Entry 3QVD (X-ray diffraction, 2.00 A resolution); this record covers chains A and B.

== Chain A (and B) ==
Protein: Rubrerythrin
From: Pyrococcus furiosus
Notes: chain B of this document is another copy of the same molecule, construct and numbering; everything in this record applies to it too
Reference sequence: Q9UWP7 (Q9UWP7_9EURY); residue numbers follow UniProt; this construct covers 2-171
Chain sequence (170 residues; row label = number of the first residue in the row):
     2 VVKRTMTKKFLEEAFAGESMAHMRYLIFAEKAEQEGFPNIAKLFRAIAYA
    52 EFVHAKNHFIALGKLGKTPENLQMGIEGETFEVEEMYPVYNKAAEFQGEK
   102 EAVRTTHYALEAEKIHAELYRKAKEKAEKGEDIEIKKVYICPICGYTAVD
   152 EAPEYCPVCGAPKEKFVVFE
Metal / ion sites: Fe2+ site 1: Glu-19, Glu-52, His-55 (shared with Glu-114(B) of chain B); Fe2+ site 2: Glu-52 (shared with Glu-80(B), Glu-114(B), His-117(B) of chain B); Fe2+ site 3: Glu-80, Glu-114, His-117 (together with hydrogen peroxide) (shared with Glu-52(B) of chain B); Fe2+ site 4: Glu-114 (together with hydrogen peroxide) (shared with Glu-19(B), Glu-52(B), His-55(B) of chain B); Fe2+ site 5: Cys-142, Cys-145, Cys-157, Cys-160
Residues lining bound ligands: hydrogen peroxide (PEO): Glu-80, Glu-83, Glu-114

== Interface between chain A and chain B ==
Residue-residue contacts (201; chain A residue first):
  Val-2(A) / Glu-102(B)  hydrogen bond (backbone-side chain)
  Val-3(A) / Glu-100(B)
  Lys-4(A) / Glu-100(B)  hydrogen bond (backbone-side chain)
  Arg-5(A) / Gln-98(B)  hydrogen bond (side chain-backbone)
  Arg-5(A) / Glu-100(B)  hydrogen bond (backbone-side chain)
  Met-7(A) / Gln-98(B)
  Thr-8(A) / Ala-95(B)
  Thr-8(A) / Gln-98(B)  hydrogen bond
  Thr-8(A) / Glu-100(B)
  Thr-8(A) / Ala-103(B)
  Phe-11(A) / Tyr-91(B)  hydrophobic
  Phe-11(A) / Ala-94(B)  hydrophobic
  Leu-12(A) / Ala-103(B)  hydrophobic
  Leu-12(A) / Thr-106(B)
  Glu-14(A) / Tyr-91(B)  hydrogen bond
  Ala-15(A) / Tyr-88(B)
  Phe-16(A) / Met-21(B)  hydrophobic
  Phe-16(A) / Met-24(B)  hydrophobic
  Phe-16(A) / Arg-25(B)
  Ala-17(A) / Met-21(B)  hydrophobic
  Glu-19(A) / Tyr-88(B)  hydrogen bond
  Glu-19(A) / Ala-110(B)
  Glu-19(A) / Glu-114(B)
  Ser-20(A) / Ser-20(B)
  Ser-20(A) / Met-21(B)
  Ser-20(A) / Met-24(B)
  Met-21(A) / Phe-16(B)  hydrophobic
  Met-21(A) / Ala-17(B)  hydrophobic
  Met-21(A) / Ser-20(B)
  His-23(A) / His-23(B)
  His-23(A) / Met-24(B)
  His-23(A) / Leu-27(B)
  Met-24(A) / Phe-16(B)  hydrophobic
  Met-24(A) / Ser-20(B)
  Met-24(A) / His-23(B)
  Met-24(A) / Phe-53(B)  hydrophobic
  Met-24(A) / Ala-56(B)  hydrophobic
  Arg-25(A) / Phe-60(B)
  Tyr-26(A) / Gly-76(B)
  Tyr-26(A) / Glu-80(B)  hydrogen bond
  Tyr-26(A) / Tyr-121(B)
  Leu-27(A) / His-23(B)
  Leu-27(A) / Phe-53(B)  hydrophobic
  Ile-28(A) / Phe-53(B)  hydrophobic
  Ile-28(A) / Lys-57(B)
  Ile-28(A) / Leu-66(B)  hydrophobic
  Phe-29(A) / Phe-60(B)  hydrophobic
  Phe-29(A) / Leu-66(B)  hydrophobic
  Phe-29(A) / Asn-72(B)
  Phe-29(A) / Met-75(B)  hydrophobic
  Glu-31(A) / Phe-53(B)
  Glu-31(A) / Lys-57(B)  salt bridge
  Lys-32(A) / Gly-67(B)
  Lys-32(A) / Asn-72(B)
  Ala-33(A) / Thr-69(B)
  Glu-36(A) / Lys-68(B)
  Glu-36(A) / Thr-69(B)  hydrogen bond
  Phe-38(A) / Thr-69(B)
  Phe-38(A) / Gly-131(B)
  Phe-38(A) / Glu-132(B)
  Phe-38(A) / Asp-133(B)
  Pro-39(A) / Asp-133(B)
  Asn-40(A) / Asp-133(B)  hydrogen bond (backbone-side chain)
  Asn-40(A) / Ile-134(B)  hydrogen bond (side chain-backbone)
  Asn-40(A) / Ile-136(B)
  Ile-41(A) / Thr-69(B)
  Ile-41(A) / Ala-128(B)  hydrophobic
  Ile-41(A) / Asp-133(B)  hydrogen bond (backbone-side chain)
  Ile-41(A) / Ile-134(B)  hydrophobic
  Lys-43(A) / Ile-136(B)
  Lys-43(A) / Lys-137(B)  hydrogen bond (side chain-backbone)
  Lys-43(A) / Phe-170(B)
  Lys-43(A) / Glu-171(B)  hydrogen bond (side chain-backbone)
  Leu-44(A) / Ala-124(B)  hydrophobic
  Leu-44(A) / Ile-134(B)  hydrophobic
  Phe-45(A) / Leu-73(B)  hydrophobic
  Phe-45(A) / Tyr-121(B)
  Arg-46(A) / Phe-170(B)
  Ala-47(A) / Val-139(B)  hydrophobic
  Ala-47(A) / Ile-141(B)
  Ala-47(A) / Phe-170(B)  hydrophobic
  Ile-48(A) / His-117(B)
  Ile-48(A) / Tyr-121(B)
  Tyr-50(A) / Ile-141(B)  hydrophobic
  Tyr-50(A) / Pro-143(B)
  Tyr-50(A) / Val-168(B)
  Tyr-50(A) / Phe-170(B)  hydrophobic
  Ala-51(A) / His-117(B)
  Ala-51(A) / Ile-141(B)  hydrophobic
  Ala-51(A) / Gly-146(B)
  Ala-51(A) / Thr-148(B)
  Glu-52(A) / Glu-80(B)
  Glu-52(A) / Glu-114(B)
  Glu-52(A) / His-117(B)  salt bridge
  Phe-53(A) / Met-24(B)  hydrophobic
  Phe-53(A) / Leu-27(B)  hydrophobic
  Phe-53(A) / Ile-28(B)  hydrophobic
  Phe-53(A) / Glu-31(B)
  Val-54(A) / Cys-142(B)
  Val-54(A) / Pro-143(B)
  Val-54(A) / Ile-144(B)
  Val-54(A) / Cys-145(B)
  Val-54(A) / Gly-146(B)
  His-55(A) / Tyr-109(B)
  His-55(A) / Ala-110(B)
  His-55(A) / Ala-113(B)
  His-55(A) / Glu-114(B)  salt bridge
  His-55(A) / Cys-145(B)  hydrogen bond (side chain-backbone)
  His-55(A) / Gly-146(B)
  Ala-56(A) / Met-24(B)  hydrophobic
  Lys-57(A) / Ile-28(B)
  Lys-57(A) / Glu-31(B)  salt bridge
  Asn-58(A) / Thr-106(B)
  Asn-58(A) / Tyr-109(B)
  Asn-58(A) / Ile-144(B)  hydrogen bond (side chain-backbone)
  His-59(A) / Tyr-88(B)  hydrogen bond
  His-59(A) / Thr-106(B)  hydrogen bond
  Phe-60(A) / Arg-25(B)
  Phe-60(A) / Phe-29(B)  hydrophobic
  Ala-62(A) / Glu-102(B)
  Leu-66(A) / Phe-29(B)  hydrophobic
  Gly-67(A) / Lys-32(B)
  Lys-68(A) / Glu-36(B)
  Thr-69(A) / Ala-33(B)
  Thr-69(A) / Glu-36(B)  hydrogen bond
  Thr-69(A) / Phe-38(B)
  Thr-69(A) / Ile-41(B)
  Asn-72(A) / Phe-29(B)
  Asn-72(A) / Lys-32(B)
  Leu-73(A) / Phe-45(B)  hydrophobic
  Met-75(A) / Phe-29(B)  hydrophobic
  Gly-76(A) / Tyr-26(B)
  Glu-80(A) / Tyr-26(B)  hydrogen bond
  Glu-80(A) / Glu-52(B)
  Tyr-88(A) / Ala-15(B)
  Tyr-88(A) / Glu-19(B)  hydrogen bond
  Tyr-88(A) / His-59(B)  hydrogen bond
  Tyr-91(A) / Phe-11(B)
  Tyr-91(A) / Glu-14(B)  hydrogen bond
  Ala-94(A) / Phe-11(B)  hydrophobic
  Ala-95(A) / Thr-8(B)
  Gln-98(A) / Arg-5(B)  hydrogen bond (backbone-side chain)
  Gln-98(A) / Met-7(B)
  Gln-98(A) / Thr-8(B)  hydrogen bond
  Glu-100(A) / Val-3(B)
  Glu-100(A) / Lys-4(B)  hydrogen bond (side chain-backbone)
  Glu-100(A) / Arg-5(B)  hydrogen bond (side chain-backbone)
  Glu-100(A) / Thr-8(B)
  Glu-102(A) / Val-2(B)  hydrogen bond (side chain-backbone)
  Glu-102(A) / Val-3(B)
  Ala-103(A) / Thr-8(B)
  Ala-103(A) / Leu-12(B)  hydrophobic
  Thr-106(A) / Leu-12(B)
  Thr-106(A) / Asn-58(B)
  Thr-106(A) / His-59(B)  hydrogen bond
  Tyr-109(A) / His-55(B)
  Tyr-109(A) / Asn-58(B)
  Ala-110(A) / Glu-19(B)
  Ala-110(A) / His-55(B)
  Ala-113(A) / His-55(B)
  Glu-114(A) / Glu-19(B)
  Glu-114(A) / Glu-52(B)
  Glu-114(A) / His-55(B)  salt bridge
  His-117(A) / Ile-48(B)
  His-117(A) / Ala-51(B)
  His-117(A) / Glu-52(B)  salt bridge
  Tyr-121(A) / Tyr-26(B)
  Tyr-121(A) / Phe-45(B)
  Tyr-121(A) / Ile-48(B)
  Ala-128(A) / Ile-41(B)  hydrophobic
  Gly-131(A) / Phe-38(B)
  Glu-132(A) / Phe-38(B)
  Asp-133(A) / Phe-38(B)
  Asp-133(A) / Pro-39(B)
  Asp-133(A) / Asn-40(B)  hydrogen bond (side chain-backbone)
  Asp-133(A) / Ile-41(B)  hydrogen bond (side chain-backbone)
  Ile-134(A) / Asn-40(B)  hydrogen bond (backbone-side chain)
  Ile-134(A) / Ile-41(B)  hydrophobic
  Ile-136(A) / Asn-40(B)
  Lys-137(A) / Lys-43(B)
  Val-139(A) / Ala-47(B)  hydrophobic
  Ile-141(A) / Ala-47(B)
  Ile-141(A) / Tyr-50(B)  hydrophobic
  Ile-141(A) / Ala-51(B)  hydrophobic
  Cys-142(A) / Val-54(B)
  Pro-143(A) / Tyr-50(B)
  Pro-143(A) / Val-54(B)
  Ile-144(A) / Val-54(B)
  Ile-144(A) / Asn-58(B)  hydrogen bond (backbone-side chain)
  Cys-145(A) / Val-54(B)
  Cys-145(A) / His-55(B)  hydrogen bond (backbone-side chain)
  Gly-146(A) / Ala-51(B)
  Gly-146(A) / Val-54(B)
  Gly-146(A) / His-55(B)
  Thr-148(A) / Ala-51(B)
  Val-168(A) / Tyr-50(B)  hydrophobic
  Phe-170(A) / Lys-43(B)
  Phe-170(A) / Arg-46(B)
  Phe-170(A) / Ala-47(B)  hydrophobic
  Phe-170(A) / Tyr-50(B)  hydrophobic
  Glu-171(A) / Lys-43(B)  hydrogen bond (backbone-side chain)
Interface residues without a listed pair, chain A (97 interface residues in all): Glu-83, Met-87, Thr-107, Leu-120, Ala-124, Glu-135, Lys-138
Interface residues without a listed pair, chain B (98 interface residues in all): Gly-18, Gly-37, Leu-44, Ala-62, Glu-83, Met-87, Thr-107, Leu-120, Lys-138

== Summary ==
97 residues of chain A and 98 residues of chain B are in contact; the contacts include 35 hydrogen bonds and 6
salt bridges. Among the polar pairs are Glu-31(A)/Lys-57(B), Glu-52(A)/His-117(B) and His-55(A)/Glu-114(B).
Bound to chain A: hydrogen peroxide.
Both chains are Rubrerythrin (Pyrococcus furiosus). Entry 3QVD (Exposure of rubrerythrin from Pyrococcus
furiosus to peroxide, fifteen second time point) was determined by X-ray diffraction together with 3MPS, 3PWF
and 3PZA from the same study.
